1ZHZ - chain A; structure by X-ray diffraction, 1.90 A resolution.

== Chain A ==
Protein: KES1 protein
From: Saccharomyces cerevisiae
UniProt: P35844 (KES1_YEAST); numbering as in UniProt (aligned over 2-434)
Chain sequence (438 residues; row label = number of the first residue in the row; numbers below 1 keep their minus sign (Gly-3 is residue -3)):
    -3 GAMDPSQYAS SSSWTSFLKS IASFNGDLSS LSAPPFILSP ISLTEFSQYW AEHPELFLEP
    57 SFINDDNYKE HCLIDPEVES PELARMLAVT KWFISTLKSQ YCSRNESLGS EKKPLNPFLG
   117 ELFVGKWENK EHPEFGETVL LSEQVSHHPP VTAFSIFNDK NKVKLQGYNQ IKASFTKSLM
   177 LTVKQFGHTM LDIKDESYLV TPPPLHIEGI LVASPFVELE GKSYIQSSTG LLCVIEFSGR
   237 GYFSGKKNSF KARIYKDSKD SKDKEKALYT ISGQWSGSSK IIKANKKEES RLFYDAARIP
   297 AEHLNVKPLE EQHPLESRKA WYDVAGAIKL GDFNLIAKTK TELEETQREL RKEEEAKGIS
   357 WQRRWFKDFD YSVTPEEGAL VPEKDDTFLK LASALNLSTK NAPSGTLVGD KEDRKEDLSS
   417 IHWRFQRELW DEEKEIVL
Unresolved in the structure: -3 to -2
Differences from the reference sequence: cloning artifact (-3 to 1)
Metal / ion sites: lead (II) ion site 1: Glu204, Arg236, Glu431; lead (II) ion site 2: Glu351, Asp364
Residues lining bound ligands: ergosterol (ERG): Trp10, Phe13, Leu24, Leu27, Ile33, Leu39, Phe42, Trp46, Gln96, Tyr97, Arg100, Glu107, Lys108, Lys109, Pro110, Asn165, Ile167, Leu177, Val179, Gln181, Leu201, Ile203, Ile206, Pro211, Val213
Swiss-Prot annotation at these positions:
  - region: Ser7 to Ala29 (ALPS motif)
  - binding site (a 1,2-diacyl-sn-glycero-3-phospho-(1D-myo-inositol 4-phosphate)): Leu24 to Ala29, Lys109 to Asn112, His143, His144, Lys336, Glu340, Arg344
  - binding site (20-hydroxycholesterol): Gln96
  - binding site (25-hydroxycholesterol): Gln96
  - binding site (7beta-hydroxycholesterol): Gln96, Arg100
  - binding site (cholesterol): Gln96
  - binding site (ergosterol): Gln96
  - modified residue: Thr370 (Phosphothreonine), Ser389 (Phosphoserine)
  - mutagenesis: Tyr97 (Y97F: Abolishes both cholesterol binding and biological function), Lys109 (K109A: Strong reduction in cholesterol transport. Abolishes binding to phosphatidylinositol 4-phosphate), Leu111 (L111D: Abolishes both cholesterol binding and biological function), Asn112 (N112E: Abolishes binding to phosphatidylinositol 4-phosphate), Glu117 (E117A: Abolishes both cholesterol binding and biological function), His143 to His144 (Reduction in cholesterol transport. Abolishes binding to phosphatidylinositol 4-phosphate), Lys168 (K168A: Slight reduction in cholesterol transport; K168A: Strong reduction in cholesterol transport), His202 to Glu204 (Strong reduction in cholesterol binding without affecting phosphatidylinositol 4-phosphate binding), Lys336 (K336A: Strong reduction in cholesterol transport. Abolishes binding to phosphatidylinositol 4-phosphate), Glu340 (E340A: Abolishes binding to phosphatidylinositol 4-phosphate), Arg344 (R344A: Slight reduction in cholesterol transport. Abolishes binding to phosphatidylinositol 4-phosphate)
What the authors report for this chain:
  - binding site for ergosterol: Gln96
  - mutagenesis - Y97F, K109A, L111D, E117A, H143A/H144A, K336A: abolished growth
  - mutagenesis - K168A: unchanged growth

== In short ==
Chain A binds ergosterol. From UniProt: 15 residues binding 1,2-diacyl-sn-glycero-3-phospho-(1D-myo-inositol
4-phosphate), residue binding 20-hydroxycholesterol Gln96, residue binding 25-hydroxycholesterol Gln96 and
residues binding 7beta-hydroxycholesterol Gln96 and Arg100. From the paper: a binding site for ergosterol at
Gln96; Y97F, K109A and L111D, among others, abolish growth; 7 substitutions were tested in all.
Chain A is KES1 protein (Saccharomyces cerevisiae); the structure, Structure of yeast oxysterol binding
protein Osh4 in complex with ergosterol, was determined by X-ray diffraction together with 1ZHT, 1ZHW, 1ZHX
and 1ZHY from the same study.
